Entry 4P37 (X-ray diffraction, 2.24 A resolution); this record covers chains A and B.

== Chain A ==
Molecule: Putative poly(A) polymerase catalytic subunit
Organism: Megavirus chiliensis
UniProt: G5CT11 (G5CT11_9VIRU); residue numbers follow UniProt; this construct covers 2-531
Chain sequence (534 residues; row label = number of the first residue in the row; numbers below 1 keep their minus sign (Gly-2 is residue -2)):
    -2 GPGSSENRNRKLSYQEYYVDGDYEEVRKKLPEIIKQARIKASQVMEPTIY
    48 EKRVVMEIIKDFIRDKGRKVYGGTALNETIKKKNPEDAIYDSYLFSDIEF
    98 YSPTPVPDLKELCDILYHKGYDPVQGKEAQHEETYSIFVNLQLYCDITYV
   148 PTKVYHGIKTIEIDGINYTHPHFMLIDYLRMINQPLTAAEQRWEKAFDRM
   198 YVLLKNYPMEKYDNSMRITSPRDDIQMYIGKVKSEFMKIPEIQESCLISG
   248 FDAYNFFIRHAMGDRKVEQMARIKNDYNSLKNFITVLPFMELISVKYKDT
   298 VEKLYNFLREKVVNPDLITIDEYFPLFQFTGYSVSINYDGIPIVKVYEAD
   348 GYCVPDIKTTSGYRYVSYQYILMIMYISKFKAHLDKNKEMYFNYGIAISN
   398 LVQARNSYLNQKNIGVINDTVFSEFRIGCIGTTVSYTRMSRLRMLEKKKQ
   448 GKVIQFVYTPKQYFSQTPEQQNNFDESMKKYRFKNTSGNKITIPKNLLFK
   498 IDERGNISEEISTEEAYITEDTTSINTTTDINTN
Disordered / not traced: -2 to 3, 263-275, 515-531
Construct notes: expression tag (-2 to 1)
Modified positions: Mse42, Mse53, Mse171, Mse178, Mse197, Mse206, Mse213, Mse224, Mse234, Mse259, Mse287, Mse370, Mse372, Mse387, Mse436, Mse441, Mse475 (selenomethionine; parent Met); Mse267 (selenomethionine)
Cystine bridges: Cys350-Cys426

== Chain B ==
Molecule: Putative poly(A) polymerase catalytic subunit
Organism: Megavirus chiliensis
UniProt: G5CT11 (G5CT11_9VIRU); residues 2-531 here = UniProt positions 2-531
Chain sequence (534 residues; each row starts with the number of its first residue; numbers below 1 keep their minus sign (Gly-2 is residue -2)):
    -2 GPGSSENRNRKLSYQEYYVDGDYEEVRKKLPEIIKQARIKASQVMEPTIY
    48 EKRVVMEIIKDFIRDKGRKVYGGTALNETIKKKNPEDAIYDSYLFSDIEF
    98 YSPTPVPDLKELCDILYHKGYDPVQGKEAQHEETYSIFVNLQLYCDITYV
   148 PTKVYHGIKTIEIDGINYTHPHFMLIDYLRMINQPLTAAEQRWEKAFDRM
   198 YVLLKNYPMEKYDNSMRITSPRDDIQMYIGKVKSEFMKIPEIQESCLISG
   248 FDAYNFFIRHAMGDRKVEQMARIKNDYNSLKNFITVLPFMELISVKYKDT
   298 VEKLYNFLREKVVNPDLITIDEYFPLFQFTGYSVSINYDGIPIVKVYEAD
   348 GYCVPDIKTTSGYRYVSYQYILMIMYISKFKAHLDKNKEMYFNYGIAISN
   398 LVQARNSYLNQKNIGVINDTVFSEFRIGCIGTTVSYTRMSRLRMLEKKKQ
   448 GKVIQFVYTPKQYFSQTPEQQNNFDESMKKYRFKNTSGNKITIPKNLLFK
   498 IDERGNISEEISTEEAYITEDTTSINTTTDINTN
Disordered / not traced: -2 to 3, 263-277, 517-531
Construct notes: expression tag (-2 to 1)
Modified positions: Mse42, Mse53, Mse171, Mse178, Mse197, Mse206, Mse213, Mse224, Mse234, Mse259, Mse287, Mse370, Mse372, Mse387, Mse436, Mse441, Mse475 (selenomethionine; parent Met); Lys80 (N(6)-acetyllysine; ALY); Mse267 (selenomethionine)
Cystine bridges: Cys350-Cys426

== Interface between chain A and chain B ==
Pairs across the interface - 134 pairs, chain A then chain B:
  Leu9(A) - Glu207(B)
  Ser10(A) - Glu207(B)
  Ser10(A) - Lys208(B)  hydrogen bond (backbone-backbone)
  Tyr11(A) - Pro205(B)
  Tyr11(A) - Mse206(B)
  Tyr11(A) - Lys208(B)
  Gln12(A) - Mse206(B)  hydrogen bond (backbone-backbone)
  Gln12(A) - Glu207(B)  hydrogen bond (side chain-backbone)
  Gln12(A) - Lys208(B)
  Gln12(A) - Ser396(B)  hydrogen bond (side chain-backbone)
  Gln12(A) - Val399(B)
  Gln12(A) - Gln400(B)  hydrogen bond (side chain-backbone)
  Glu13(A) - Val399(B)
  Glu13(A) - Asn403(B)  hydrogen bond (backbone-side chain)
  Tyr14(A) - Leu201(B)  hydrophobic
  Tyr14(A) - Mse206(B)  hydrophobic
  Tyr14(A) - Tyr365(B)
  Tyr14(A) - Leu369(B)
  Tyr14(A) - Val399(B)  hydrophobic
  Tyr14(A) - Arg402(B)  hydrogen bond (backbone-side chain)
  Tyr14(A) - Glu421(B)  hydrogen bond
  Tyr15(A) - Phe194(B)
  Tyr15(A) - Mse197(B)
  Tyr15(A) - Tyr198(B)  hydrophobic
  Tyr15(A) - Arg402(B)
  Tyr15(A) - Glu421(B)  hydrogen bond
  Asp19(A) - Val413(B)
  Tyr20(A) - Phe194(B)  hydrophobic
  Tyr20(A) - Asp195(B)  hydrogen bond
  Tyr20(A) - Tyr198(B)  hydrophobic
  Glu22(A) - Gly412(B)
  Glu22(A) - Val413(B)  hydrogen bond (side chain-backbone)
  Glu22(A) - Ile414(B)  hydrogen bond (side chain-backbone)
  Val23(A) - Phe194(B)  hydrophobic
  Val23(A) - Val413(B)  hydrophobic
  Val23(A) - Ile414(B)  hydrophobic
  Val23(A) - Phe422(B)  hydrophobic
  Lys26(A) - Ile414(B)  hydrogen bond (side chain-backbone)
  Leu27(A) - Trp190(B)  hydrophobic
  Leu27(A) - Phe422(B)  hydrophobic
  Ile30(A) - Trp190(B)  hydrophobic
  Ile30(A) - Ile414(B)  hydrophobic
  Ile30(A) - Phe422(B)
  Ile30(A) - Ile424(B)  hydrophobic
  Ile31(A) - Ala186(B)
  Ile31(A) - Glu187(B)
  Ile31(A) - Glu191(B)
  Gln33(A) - Ile424(B)
  Ala34(A) - Pro182(B)
  Ala34(A) - Leu183(B)
  Ala34(A) - Ala186(B)  hydrophobic
  Ala34(A) - Ile424(B)
  Arg35(A) - Glu187(B)  salt bridge
  Lys37(A) - Leu183(B)
  Ala38(A) - Leu183(B)
  Val41(A) - Leu183(B)  hydrophobic
  Mse42(A) - Leu183(B)
  Mse42(A) - Thr430(B)
  Mse42(A) - Val431(B)  hydrophobic
  Mse42(A) - Ser432(B)
  Glu43(A) - Val431(B)
  Glu43(A) - Arg435(B)  salt bridge
  Lys80(A) - Arg5(B)
  Phe135(A) - Arg438(B)
  Asn137(A) - Arg435(B)  hydrogen bond
  Leu138(A) - Arg438(B)  hydrogen bond (backbone-side chain)
  Leu138(A) - Leu439(B)  hydrophobic
  Leu138(A) - Leu442(B)  hydrophobic
  Pro182(A) - Ala34(B)
  Leu183(A) - Ala34(B)
  Leu183(A) - Lys37(B)
  Leu183(A) - Ala38(B)
  Leu183(A) - Val41(B)  hydrophobic
  Leu183(A) - Mse42(B)
  Ala186(A) - Ile31(B)
  Ala186(A) - Ala34(B)  hydrophobic
  Glu187(A) - Ile31(B)
  Glu187(A) - Arg35(B)  salt bridge
  Trp190(A) - Ile30(B)  hydrophobic
  Glu191(A) - Leu27(B)
  Glu191(A) - Ile31(B)
  Phe194(A) - Tyr15(B)
  Phe194(A) - Tyr20(B)  hydrophobic
  Phe194(A) - Val23(B)  hydrophobic
  Asp195(A) - Tyr20(B)  hydrogen bond
  Tyr198(A) - Tyr15(B)  hydrophobic
  Tyr198(A) - Val16(B)
  Tyr198(A) - Tyr20(B)  hydrophobic
  Leu201(A) - Tyr14(B)  hydrophobic
  Pro205(A) - Tyr11(B)  hydrophobic
  Pro205(A) - Gln12(B)
  Mse206(A) - Tyr11(B)
  Mse206(A) - Gln12(B)  hydrogen bond (backbone-backbone)
  Mse206(A) - Tyr14(B)  hydrophobic
  Glu207(A) - Leu9(B)
  Glu207(A) - Ser10(B)
  Glu207(A) - Gln12(B)  hydrogen bond (backbone-side chain)
  Lys208(A) - Ser10(B)  hydrogen bond (backbone-backbone)
  Lys208(A) - Tyr11(B)
  Lys208(A) - Gln12(B)
  Tyr365(A) - Tyr14(B)
  Leu369(A) - Tyr14(B)
  Ser396(A) - Gln12(B)  hydrogen bond (backbone-side chain)
  Val399(A) - Gln12(B)
  Val399(A) - Tyr14(B)  hydrophobic
  Gln400(A) - Gln12(B)  hydrogen bond (backbone-side chain)
  Arg402(A) - Tyr14(B)  hydrogen bond (side chain-backbone)
  Arg402(A) - Tyr15(B)
  Asn403(A) - Gln12(B)
  Asn403(A) - Glu13(B)  hydrogen bond (side chain-backbone)
  Gly412(A) - Glu22(B)
  Val413(A) - Asp19(B)
  Val413(A) - Glu22(B)  hydrogen bond (backbone-side chain)
  Val413(A) - Val23(B)  hydrophobic
  Ile414(A) - Glu22(B)  hydrogen bond (backbone-side chain)
  Ile414(A) - Lys26(B)  hydrogen bond (backbone-side chain)
  Ile414(A) - Ile30(B)  hydrophobic
  Glu421(A) - Tyr14(B)  hydrogen bond
  Glu421(A) - Tyr15(B)  hydrogen bond
  Phe422(A) - Val23(B)  hydrophobic
  Phe422(A) - Leu27(B)  hydrophobic
  Phe422(A) - Ile30(B)
  Ile424(A) - Ile30(B)  hydrophobic
  Ile424(A) - Gln33(B)
  Ile424(A) - Ala34(B)  hydrophobic
  Thr430(A) - Mse42(B)
  Val431(A) - Glu43(B)
  Arg435(A) - Glu43(B)  salt bridge
  Arg435(A) - Asn137(B)  hydrogen bond (side chain-backbone)
  Arg435(A) - Leu138(B)
  Arg438(A) - Phe135(B)
  Arg438(A) - Leu138(B)  hydrogen bond (side chain-backbone)
  Leu439(A) - Leu138(B)  hydrophobic
  Leu442(A) - Leu138(B)  hydrophobic
Interface residues without a listed pair, chain A (67 interface residues in all): Arg24, Pro28, Pro44, Thr184, Mse197, Gln366, Ser432
Interface residues without a listed pair, chain B (67 interface residues in all): Pro28, Pro44, Lys80, Thr184

== In short ==
The chain A/chain B interface involves 67 residues from each chain; the contacts include 30 hydrogen bonds and
4 salt bridges. Polar contacts include Arg35(A)-Glu187(B), Glu43(A)-Arg435(B) and Glu187(A)-Arg35(B).
Here chain A is Putative poly(A) polymerase catalytic subunit and chain B is Putative poly(A) polymerase
catalytic subunit, both from Megavirus chiliensis. Entry 4P37 (Crystal structure of the Megavirus
polyadenylate synthase) was determined by X-ray diffraction.
